Entry 5ZVT (electron microscopy, 3.30 A resolution); this record covers chains X and Y of the 35 polymer chains in the assembly.

[Chain X (and Y)]
Molecule: VP3
From: Grass carp reovirus
Notes: chain Y of this document is another copy of the same molecule, construct and numbering; everything in this record applies to it too
Reference sequence: Q9E3V8 (Q9E3V8_9REOV); residue numbers follow UniProt; this construct covers 1-1214
Amino-acid sequence (1214 residues; each row starts with the number of its first residue):
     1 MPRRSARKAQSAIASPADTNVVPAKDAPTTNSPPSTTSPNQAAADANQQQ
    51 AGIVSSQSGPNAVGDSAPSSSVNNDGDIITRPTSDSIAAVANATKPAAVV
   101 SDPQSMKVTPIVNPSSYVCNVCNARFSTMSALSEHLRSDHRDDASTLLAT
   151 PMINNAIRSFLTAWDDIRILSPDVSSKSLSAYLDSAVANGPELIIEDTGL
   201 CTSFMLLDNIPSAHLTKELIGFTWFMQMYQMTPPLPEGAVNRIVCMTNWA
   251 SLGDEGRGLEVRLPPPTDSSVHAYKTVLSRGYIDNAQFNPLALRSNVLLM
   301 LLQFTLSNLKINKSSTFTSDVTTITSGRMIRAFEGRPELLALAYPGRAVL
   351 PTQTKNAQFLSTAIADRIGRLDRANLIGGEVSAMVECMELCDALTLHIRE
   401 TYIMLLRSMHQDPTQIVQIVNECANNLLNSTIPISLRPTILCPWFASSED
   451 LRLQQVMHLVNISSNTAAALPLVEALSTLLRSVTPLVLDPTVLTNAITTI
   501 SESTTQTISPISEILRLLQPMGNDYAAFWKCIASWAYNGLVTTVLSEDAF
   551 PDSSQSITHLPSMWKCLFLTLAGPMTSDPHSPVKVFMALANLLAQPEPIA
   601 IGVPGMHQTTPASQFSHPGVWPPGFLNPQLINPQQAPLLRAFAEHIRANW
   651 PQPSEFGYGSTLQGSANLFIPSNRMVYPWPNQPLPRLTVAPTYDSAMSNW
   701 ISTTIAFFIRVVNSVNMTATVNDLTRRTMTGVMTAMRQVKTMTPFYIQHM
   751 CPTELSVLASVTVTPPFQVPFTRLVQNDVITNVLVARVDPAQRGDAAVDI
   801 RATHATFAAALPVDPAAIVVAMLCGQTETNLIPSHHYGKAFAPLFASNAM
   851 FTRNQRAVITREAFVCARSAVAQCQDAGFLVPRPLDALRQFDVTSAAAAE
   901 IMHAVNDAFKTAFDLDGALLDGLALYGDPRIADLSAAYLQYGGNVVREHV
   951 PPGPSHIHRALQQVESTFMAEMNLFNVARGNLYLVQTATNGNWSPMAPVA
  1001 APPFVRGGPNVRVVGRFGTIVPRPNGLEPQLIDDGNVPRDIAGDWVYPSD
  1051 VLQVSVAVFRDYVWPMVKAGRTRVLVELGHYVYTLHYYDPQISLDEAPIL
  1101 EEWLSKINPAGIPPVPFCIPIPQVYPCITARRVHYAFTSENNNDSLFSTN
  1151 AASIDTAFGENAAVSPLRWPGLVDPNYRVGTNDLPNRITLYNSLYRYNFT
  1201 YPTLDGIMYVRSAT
Not modelled in the structure: 1-187, 334-336, 521-523, 1212-1214 (chain Y: 1-14, 142-154, 173-183, 502-523)

[Interface between chain X and chain Y]
Pairs across the interface - 121 pairs, chain X then chain Y:
  L278(X) - N830(Y)  hydrogen bond (backbone-side chain)
  Y282(X) - N830(Y)
  N289(X) - N830(Y)
  L291(X) - I832(Y)  hydrophobic
  S464(X) - I500(Y)
  N465(X) - T499(Y)  hydrogen bond (side chain-backbone)
  N465(X) - I500(Y)
  V603(X) - V715(Y)  hydrophobic
  V603(X) - T718(Y)
  G605(X) - A719(Y)
  M606(X) - T718(Y)
  M606(X) - A719(Y)
  Q614(X) - A719(Y)
  Q614(X) - T720(Y)
  S616(X) - D723(Y)
  S616(X) - R726(Y)
  H617(X) - N713(Y)  hydrogen bond (side chain-backbone)
  H617(X) - S714(Y)
  H617(X) - T718(Y)
  H617(X) - R726(Y)
  G619(X) - V715(Y)
  V620(X) - V715(Y)  hydrophobic
  V620(X) - T718(Y)
  T781(X) - R727(Y)  hydrogen bond (backbone-side chain)
  N782(X) - R727(Y)
  V788(X) - Q738(Y)
  R793(X) - Y693(Y)
  R793(X) - R737(Y)  hydrogen bond (side chain-backbone)
  D795(X) - R737(Y)  salt bridge
  V798(X) - R737(Y)
  R801(X) - I709(Y)
  R801(X) - N713(Y)  hydrogen bond
  R801(X) - T730(Y)
  A802(X) - I709(Y)  hydrophobic
  A802(X) - T734(Y)  hydrogen bond (backbone-side chain)
  A802(X) - R737(Y)
  T803(X) - R737(Y)
  T803(X) - Q738(Y)  hydrogen bond (backbone-side chain)
  H804(X) - T734(Y)  hydrogen bond (backbone-side chain)
  H804(X) - Q738(Y)
  T806(X) - R727(Y)
  T806(X) - T730(Y)
  F807(X) - R727(Y)
  A808(X) - L724(Y)
  A808(X) - R727(Y)
  A808(X) - T728(Y)
  Q875(X) - V689(Y)
  R889(X) - T1214(Y)  hydrogen bond (side chain-backbone)
  Q890(X) - R686(Y)  hydrogen bond (backbone-side chain)
  F891(X) - R686(Y)
  F891(X) - T1214(Y)
  D892(X) - T829(Y)
  V893(X) - R686(Y)
  V893(X) - L687(Y)
  T894(X) - L687(Y)
  T894(X) - T829(Y)  hydrogen bond (side chain-backbone)
  S895(X) - K740(Y)
  S895(X) - M742(Y)
  A896(X) - T829(Y)
  E900(X) - T829(Y)  hydrogen bond
  L925(X) - V492(Y)
  L925(X) - A496(Y)  hydrophobic
  Y926(X) - Q738(Y)
  Y926(X) - K740(Y)  hydrogen bond (backbone-backbone)
  G927(X) - K740(Y)
  D928(X) - Y693(Y)  hydrogen bond
  D928(X) - K740(Y)
  R930(X) - T688(Y)  hydrogen bond (side chain-backbone)
  R930(X) - V689(Y)
  R930(X) - T692(Y)
  R930(X) - Y693(Y)
  I931(X) - V689(Y)  hydrophobic
  I931(X) - Y693(Y)  hydrophobic
  R1016(X) - R1211(Y)
  R1016(X) - S1212(Y)  hydrogen bond (backbone-side chain)
  R1016(X) - T1214(Y)
  F1017(X) - N426(Y)
  F1017(X) - L427(Y)
  F1017(X) - N429(Y)
  F1017(X) - Y1209(Y)
  F1017(X) - V1210(Y)
  F1017(X) - R1211(Y)
  T1019(X) - N429(Y)
  T1019(X) - T431(Y)
  T1019(X) - Y1209(Y)
  I1020(X) - Y1209(Y)
  V1021(X) - T431(Y)
  D1050(X) - A1213(Y)
  D1050(X) - T1214(Y)  hydrogen bond (side chain-backbone)
  V1054(X) - W164(Y)
  V1054(X) - H835(Y)
  V1054(X) - V1210(Y)  hydrophobic
  V1054(X) - S1212(Y)
  A1057(X) - A163(Y)
  V1058(X) - Y1209(Y)  hydrophobic
  D1061(X) - V118(Y)
  Y1062(X) - N123(Y)
  P1065(X) - I111(Y)
  P1065(X) - V112(Y)  hydrophobic
  K1068(X) - P110(Y)
  K1068(X) - I111(Y)
  K1068(X) - N113(Y)
  A1069(X) - I111(Y)
  Q1091(X) - Q104(Y)  hydrogen bond (backbone-side chain)
  S1093(X) - P103(Y)  hydrogen bond (side chain-backbone)
  S1093(X) - Q104(Y)
  S1093(X) - S105(Y)
  D1095(X) - K107(Y)
  D1095(X) - T109(Y)  hydrogen bond
  A1097(X) - T109(Y)
  P1098(X) - T109(Y)
  E1101(X) - N113(Y)  hydrogen bond
  P1109(X) - W164(Y)  hydrophobic
  P1109(X) - H835(Y)
  T1129(X) - Q104(Y)
  A1130(X) - Q104(Y)
  A1130(X) - S105(Y)
  R1131(X) - M106(Y)
  V1133(X) - M106(Y)  hydrophobic
  V1133(X) - K107(Y)
  V1133(X) - V108(Y)  hydrophobic
Also at the interface, not in a pair above, chain X (84 interface residues in all): S279, S463, D578, H580, P604, I780, Q792, D799, A805, A809, A810, P1022, V1051, I1092, I1128, Y1135
Also at the interface, not in a pair above, chain Y (69 interface residues in all): D166, P433, N495, Q595, S702, A706, R710, N722, V739, T827, L831, P833

[In short]
84 residues of chain X face 69 of chain Y across their interface, with 22 hydrogen bonds and 1 salt bridge.
Among the polar pairs are D795(X)-R737(Y), L278(X)-N830(Y) and N465(X)-T499(Y).
Chain X and chain Y are both VP3 (Grass carp reovirus); the structure, Structure of RNA polymerase complex and
genome within a dsRNA virus provides insights into the mechanisms ..., was determined by electron microscopy,
deposited together with 5ZVS.
